6KW5 - chains R and N of the 28 polymer chains in the assembly; structure by electron microscopy, 10.13 A resolution (very low resolution: no residue pairs are listed; an interface is given only as per-side residue counts).

Chain R:
Molecule: Histone H3.2
From: Xenopus laevis
UniProt: P84233 (H32_XENLA); residues 0-135 here correspond to UniProt positions 1-136 (UniProt number = residue number + 1)
Amino-acid sequence (136 residues; each row starts with the number of its first residue; numbering starts at 0):
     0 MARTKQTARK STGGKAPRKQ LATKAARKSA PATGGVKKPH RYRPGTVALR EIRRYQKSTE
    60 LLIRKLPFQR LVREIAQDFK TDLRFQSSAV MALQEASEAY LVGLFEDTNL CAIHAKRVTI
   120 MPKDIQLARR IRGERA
Not modelled in the structure: 0-38, 135
Curated features (UniProtKB/Swiss-Prot):
  - modified residue: Arg2 (Asymmetric dimethylarginine), Thr3 (Phosphothreonine), Lys4 (Allysine), Gln5 (5-glutamyl dopamine), Thr6 (Phosphothreonine), Arg8 (Citrulline), Lys9 (N6,N6,N6-trimethyllysine), Ser10 (ADP-ribosylserine), Thr11 (Phosphothreonine), Lys14 (N6-(2-hydroxyisobutyryl)lysine), Arg17 (Asymmetric dimethylarginine), Lys18 (N6-(2-hydroxyisobutyryl)lysine), Lys23 (N6-(2-hydroxyisobutyryl)lysine), Arg26 (Citrulline), Lys27 (N6,N6,N6-trimethyllysine), Ser28 (ADP-ribosylserine), Lys36 (N6,N6,N6-trimethyllysine), Lys37 (N6-methyllysine), Tyr41 (Phosphotyrosine), Lys56 (N6,N6,N6-trimethyllysine) and 8 more in UniProt
  - lipidation: Cys110 (S-palmitoyl cysteine)

Chain N:
Molecule: DNA 167
Sequence (167 nucleotides; each row starts with the number of its first residue; numbers below 1 keep their minus sign (DC-19 is residue -19)):
   -19 CTAGTACTTC TCGACAAGCT TCAGGATGTA TATATCTGAC ACGTGCCTGG AGACTAGGGA
    41 GTAATCCCCT TGGCGGTTAA AACGCGGGGG ACAGCGCGTA CGTGCGTTTA AGCGGTGCTA
   101 GAGCTGTCTA CGACCAATTG AGCGGCCTCG GCACCGGGAT TCTCATC
Not modelled in the structure: -19 to 0, 147

Chain R / chain N interface:
At this resolution (10 A) residue pairs are not listed: 17 residues of chain R and 12 of chain N lie at the interface.

Overview:
Chain R and chain N form an interface of 17 and 12 residues respectively.
Chain R is Histone H3.2 (Xenopus laevis) and chain N is DNA 167; the structure, The ClassC RSC-Nucleosome
Complex, was determined by electron microscopy.
